PDB entry 5LHQ | X-ray diffraction, 2.60 A resolution | chains A and B

Chain A:
Name: Urokinase-type plasminogen activator
Source organism: Mus musculus
Notes: EC 3.4.21.73
Reference sequence: P06869 (UROK_MOUSE); the construct lacks a stretch of the UniProt sequence and is renumbered around it, so the offset changes along the chain: 16-37 = UniProt 180-201; 38-60 = UniProt 207-229; 63-97 = UniProt 236-270; 98-110 = UniProt 273-285; 5 more segments
Sequence (247 residues; each row starts with the number of its first residue; note: 1 number in that range is skipped by the numbering (no residue carries it; nothing is unmodelled there); a row labelled like 37A-37E holds insertion residues (37A, then the next letters in order)):
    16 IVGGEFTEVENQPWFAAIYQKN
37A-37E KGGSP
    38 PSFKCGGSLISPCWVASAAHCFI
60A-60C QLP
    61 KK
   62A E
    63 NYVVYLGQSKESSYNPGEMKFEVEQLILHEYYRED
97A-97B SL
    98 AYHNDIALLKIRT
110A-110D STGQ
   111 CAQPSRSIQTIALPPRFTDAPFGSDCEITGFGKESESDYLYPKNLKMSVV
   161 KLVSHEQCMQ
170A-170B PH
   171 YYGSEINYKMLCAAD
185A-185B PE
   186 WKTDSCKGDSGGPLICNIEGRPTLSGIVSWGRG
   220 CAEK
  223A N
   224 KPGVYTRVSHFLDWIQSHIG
Construct notes: engineered mutation Ala-122 (Cys301 in P06869)
UniProt features mapped onto this chain:
  - active site (Charge relay system): His-57, Asp-102, Ser-195
Disulfide bonds: Cys-42/Cys-58, Cys-50/Cys-111, Cys-136/Cys-201, Cys-168/Cys-182, Cys-191/Cys-220
Glycans and other covalent adducts: compound 0GJ linked to His-57, Ser-195
Ligand contacts: 0GJ (L-alpha-glutamyl-N-{(1S)-4-{[amino(iminio)methyl]amino}-1-[(1S)-2-chloro-1-hydroxyethyl]butyl}glycinamide): Leu-97B, Tyr-99, Asp-189, Ser-190, Cys-191, Lys-192, Gly-193, Asp-194, Val-213, Ser-214, Trp-215, Gly-216, Arg-217, Gly-218, Cys-220, Pro-225, Gly-226
From the paper describing this entry:
  - catalytic residues: His-57, Asp-102, Gly-193, Ser-195 (citing earlier work)

Chain B:
Name: Camelid-Derived Antibody Fragment Nb7
Source organism: Vicugna pacos
Notes: antibody fragment or engineered binder
Sequence (152 residues; numbered 1 to 152; the number before each row is that of its first residue):
     1 QVQLQESGGGLVQPGGSLRLSCAASGFTLGYYAIGWFRRAPGKEREGVSC
    51 ISSSGGSTNYADSVKGRFTISRDNAKNTVDLQMNSLKPEDTAIYYCAAEW
   101 VPPGYGATVQALCNNAGYGMEYWGKGTQVTVSSAAAYPYDVPDYGSHHHH
   151 HH
Disordered / not traced: 136-152
Disulfide bonds: Cys-22/Cys-96, Cys-50/Cys-113

How chain A and chain B interact:
Contacting residue pairs (49; chain A residue first):
  Tyr-34(A) / Trp-100(B)  hydrophobic
  Tyr-34(A) / Pro-103(B)
  Gly-37B(A) / Tyr-122(B)
  Gly-37C(A) / Val-2(B)
  Gly-37C(A) / Phe-27(B)
  Gly-37C(A) / Tyr-32(B)  hydrogen bond (backbone-side chain)
  Gly-37C(A) / Tyr-122(B)
  Ser-37D(A) / Tyr-32(B)
  Pro-37E(A) / Tyr-31(B)  hydrophobic
  Pro-37E(A) / Tyr-32(B)
  Pro-37E(A) / Trp-100(B)
  Pro-38(A) / Trp-100(B)
  Tyr-67(A) / Trp-100(B)
  Tyr-67(A) / Pro-102(B)  hydrophobic
  Tyr-67(A) / Tyr-105(B)
  Leu-68(A) / Tyr-105(B)  hydrogen bond (backbone-side chain)
  Gly-69(A) / Tyr-105(B)
  Gln-70(A) / Pro-103(B)  hydrogen bond (side chain-backbone)
  Gln-70(A) / Gly-104(B)
  Gln-70(A) / Tyr-105(B)
  Ser-71(A) / Gly-104(B)  hydrogen bond (backbone-backbone)
  Ser-71(A) / Tyr-105(B)
  Ser-71(A) / Gly-106(B)  hydrogen bond (backbone-backbone)
  Lys-72(A) / Gly-104(B)
  Lys-72(A) / Tyr-105(B)
  Lys-72(A) / Gly-106(B)
  Ser-74(A) / Tyr-105(B)
  Ser-74(A) / Gly-106(B)  hydrogen bond (backbone-backbone)
  Ser-75(A) / Thr-108(B)
  Ser-75(A) / Ala-111(B)
  Tyr-76(A) / Glu-99(B)  hydrogen bond
  Tyr-76(A) / Val-101(B)  hydrophobic
  Tyr-76(A) / Pro-102(B)
  Tyr-76(A) / Tyr-105(B)
  Tyr-76(A) / Ala-111(B)
  Tyr-76(A) / Leu-112(B)
  Asn-77(A) / Ala-111(B)
  Asn-77(A) / Asn-115(B)
  Pro-78(A) / Glu-99(B)
  Pro-78(A) / Leu-112(B)
  Pro-78(A) / Tyr-118(B)
  Pro-78(A) / Gly-119(B)
  Gly-79(A) / Tyr-118(B)  hydrogen bond (backbone-backbone)
  Met-81(A) / Tyr-105(B)  hydrophobic
  Lys-82(A) / Glu-99(B)  salt bridge
  Lys-82(A) / Gly-119(B)  hydrogen bond (side chain-backbone)
  Lys-82(A) / Glu-121(B)  salt bridge
  Ser-110A(A) / Gly-119(B)  hydrogen bond (side chain-backbone)
  Lys-153(A) / Pro-103(B)
Interface residues without a listed pair, chain A (26 interface residues in all): Glu-80, Thr-110B, Phe-141, Asn-154
Interface residues without a listed pair, chain B (22 interface residues in all): Gly-26, Met-120

In short:
26 residues of chain A and 22 residues of chain B are in contact; the contacts include 10 hydrogen bonds and 2
salt bridges. Among the polar pairs are Lys-82(A)/Glu-99(B), Lys-82(A)/Glu-121(B) and Gly-37C(A)/Tyr-32(B).
Compound 0GJ is covalently linked to His-57(A). From the paper: catalytic residues His-57(A), Asp-102(A) and
Gly-193(A) among others.
Here chain A is Urokinase-type plasminogen activator (Mus musculus) and chain B is Camelid-Derived Antibody
Fragment Nb7 (Vicugna pacos). Entry 5LHQ (The EGR-cmk active site inhibited catalytic domain of murine
urokinase-type plasminogen activator in complex with the ...) was determined by X-ray diffraction, deposited
together with 5LHN, 5LHP, 5LHR and 5LHS.
